Entry 1UZH (X-ray diffraction, 2.20 A resolution); this record covers chains O and T of the 16 polymer chains in the assembly.

Chain O:
Protein: Ribulose bisphosphate carboxylase large chain
Source organism: Chlamydomonas reinhardtii
Notes: EC 4.1.1.39
UniProtKB: P00877 (RBL_CHLRE); numbering as in UniProt (aligned over 1-475)
Amino-acid sequence (475 residues; numbered 1 to 475; the number before each row is that of its first residue):
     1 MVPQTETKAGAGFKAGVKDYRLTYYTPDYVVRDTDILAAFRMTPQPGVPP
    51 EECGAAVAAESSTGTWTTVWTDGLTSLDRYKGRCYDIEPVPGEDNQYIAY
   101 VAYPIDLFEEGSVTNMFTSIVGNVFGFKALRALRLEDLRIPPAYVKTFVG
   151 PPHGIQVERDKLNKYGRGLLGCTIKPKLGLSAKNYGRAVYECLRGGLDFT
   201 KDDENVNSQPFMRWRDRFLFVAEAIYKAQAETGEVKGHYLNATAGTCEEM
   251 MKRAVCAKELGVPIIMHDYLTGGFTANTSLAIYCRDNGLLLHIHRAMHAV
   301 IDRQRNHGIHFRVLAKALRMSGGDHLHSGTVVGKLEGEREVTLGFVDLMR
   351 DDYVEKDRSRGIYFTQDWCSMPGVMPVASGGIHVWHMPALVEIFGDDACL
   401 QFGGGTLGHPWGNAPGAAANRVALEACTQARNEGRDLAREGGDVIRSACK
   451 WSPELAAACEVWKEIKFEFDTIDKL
Disordered / not traced: 1-6
Differences from the reference sequence: conflict Pro-46 (Leu in P00877)
Modified positions: Pro-104, Pro-151 (4-hydroxyproline; HYP); Lys-201 (lysine nz-carboxylic acid; KCX); Cys-256, Cys-369 (s-methylcysteine; SMC)
Disulfides: Cys-449/Cys-459
Ion coordination: Mg2+: Lys-201, Asp-203, Glu-204 (together with 2-carboxyarabinitol-1,5-diphosphate)
Ligand contacts:
  - 2-carboxyarabinitol-1,5-diphosphate (CAP), molecule 1: Glu-60, Thr-65, Trp-66, Asn-123
  - 2-carboxyarabinitol-1,5-diphosphate (CAP), molecule 2: Thr-173, Lys-175, Lys-177, Lys-201, Asp-203, Glu-204, His-294, Arg-295, His-298, His-327, Gly-329, Lys-334, Leu-335, Ser-379, Gly-380, Gly-381, Gln-401, Phe-402, Gly-403, Gly-404

Chain T:
Protein: Ribulose bisphosphate carboxylase small chain 2, ribulose bisphosphate carboxylase small chain
Source organism: Chlamydomonas reinhardtii
Notes: EC 4.1.1.39
UniProtKB: chimeric construct of P00873, P04716: residues 1-46 from P00873 (RBS1_CHLRE) positions 46-91 (UniProt number = residue number + 45); residues 47-53 from P04716 positions 47-53 (same numbers); residues 54-122 from P00873 (RBS1_CHLRE) positions 117-185 (UniProt number = residue number + 63)
Amino-acid sequence (122 residues; row label = number of the first residue in the row):
     1 MMVWTPVNNKMFETFSYLPPLTDEQIAAQVDYIVANGWIPCLEFAEHSNP
    51 EEFYWTMWKLPMFGCRDPMQVLREIVACTKAFPDAYVRLVAFDNQKQVQI
   101 MGFLVQRPKTARDFQPANKRSV

How chain O and chain T interact:
Residue-residue contacts (73; chain O residue first):
  Gln-156(O) / Lys-96(T)
  Gln-156(O) / Gln-97(T)
  Gln-156(O) / Val-98(T)
  Asp-160(O) / Phe-53(T)
  Asp-160(O) / Val-98(T)
  Lys-161(O) / Phe-53(T)
  Asn-163(O) / Phe-53(T)
  Lys-164(O) / Glu-13(T)  salt bridge
  Tyr-165(O) / Thr-14(T)  hydrogen bond (backbone-side chain)
  Tyr-165(O) / Gln-99(T)
  Gly-166(O) / Thr-14(T)
  Gly-166(O) / Ile-100(T)
  Gly-166(O) / Met-101(T)
  Arg-167(O) / Glu-13(T)  salt bridge
  Arg-167(O) / Thr-14(T)
  Arg-194(O) / Trp-4(T)  hydrogen bond (side chain-backbone)
  Arg-194(O) / Thr-5(T)
  Arg-194(O) / Pro-6(T)
  Gly-195(O) / Tyr-17(T)
  Gly-196(O) / Tyr-17(T)
  Gln-229(O) / Glu-51(T)
  Ala-230(O) / Lys-10(T)  hydrogen bond (backbone-side chain)
  Glu-231(O) / Pro-6(T)
  Glu-231(O) / Lys-10(T)  hydrogen bond (backbone-side chain)
  Thr-232(O) / Lys-10(T)
  Thr-232(O) / Met-11(T)  hydrogen bond (backbone-backbone)
  Gly-233(O) / Lys-10(T)
  Gly-233(O) / Met-11(T)
  Gly-233(O) / Pro-50(T)
  Glu-234(O) / Met-11(T)
  Glu-234(O) / Phe-12(T)
  Glu-234(O) / Glu-13(T)  hydrogen bond (side chain-backbone)
  Glu-234(O) / Ser-16(T)
  Glu-234(O) / Pro-50(T)
  Val-235(O) / Pro-50(T)
  Asp-397(O) / Lys-96(T)  salt bridge
  Pro-410(O) / Met-1(T)
  Trp-411(O) / Met-1(T)
  Trp-411(O) / Met-2(T)
  Ala-414(O) / Trp-4(T)  hydrophobic
  Pro-415(O) / Met-2(T)
  Ala-418(O) / Trp-4(T)  hydrophobic
  Arg-421(O) / Glu-13(T)  hydrogen bond (side chain-backbone)
  Arg-421(O) / Tyr-17(T)
  Val-422(O) / Tyr-17(T)
  Val-422(O) / Leu-18(T)
  Glu-425(O) / Glu-13(T)
  Glu-425(O) / Thr-14(T)
  Glu-425(O) / Phe-15(T)  hydrogen bond (side chain-backbone)
  Glu-425(O) / Ser-16(T)  hydrogen bond (side chain-backbone)
  Glu-425(O) / Tyr-17(T)  hydrogen bond (side chain-backbone)
  Glu-425(O) / Leu-18(T)
  Ala-426(O) / Leu-18(T)
  Gln-429(O) / Phe-15(T)
  Gln-429(O) / Leu-18(T)
  Gln-429(O) / Leu-21(T)
  Gln-429(O) / Gln-25(T)
  Gln-429(O) / Gln-29(T)
  Arg-431(O) / Tyr-32(T)  hydrogen bond
  Asn-432(O) / Phe-15(T)
  Asn-432(O) / Ala-28(T)
  Asn-432(O) / Gln-29(T)  hydrogen bond
  Asn-432(O) / Tyr-32(T)
  Glu-433(O) / Gln-25(T)
  Glu-433(O) / Ala-28(T)
  Trp-451(O) / Tyr-17(T)
  Trp-451(O) / Leu-18(T)
  Trp-451(O) / Pro-19(T)
  Trp-451(O) / Ala-117(T)  hydrophobic
  Trp-451(O) / Arg-120(T)
  Pro-453(O) / Met-2(T)  hydrophobic
  Glu-454(O) / Trp-4(T)
  Glu-454(O) / Ser-121(T)  hydrogen bond
Also at the interface, not in a pair above, chain O (40 interface residues in all): Arg-159, Tyr-190, Asp-198, Asp-396, Thr-428
Also at the interface, not in a pair above, chain T (35 interface residues in all): Asn-9, Glu-52, Gly-102

In short:
40 residues of chain O and 35 residues of chain T are in contact, with 13 hydrogen bonds and 3 salt bridges.
Polar contacts include Lys-164(O)/Glu-13(T), Arg-167(O)/Glu-13(T) and Asp-397(O)/Lys-96(T). Chain O binds
2-carboxyarabinitol-1,5-diphosphate. Lys-201(O), Asp-203(O) and Glu-204(O) coordinate Mg2+.
Here chain O is Ribulose bisphosphate carboxylase large chain and chain T is Ribulose bisphosphate carboxylase
small chain 2, ribulose bisphosphate carboxylase small chain, both from Chlamydomonas reinhardtii. Entry 1UZH
(A chimeric chlamydomonas, synechococcus rubisco enzyme) was determined by X-ray diffraction, deposited
together with 1UZD.
